4JSU - chains M and b of the 32 polymer chains in the assembly; structure by X-ray diffraction, 2.90 A resolution.

== Chain M ==
Molecule: Proteasome subunit beta type-7
Organism: Saccharomyces cerevisiae
Notes: EC 3.4.25.1
UniProt: P30657 (PSB7_YEAST); residues 1-233 here correspond to UniProt positions 34-266 (UniProt number = residue number + 33)
Amino-acid sequence (233 residues; numbered 1 to 233; the number before each row is that of its first residue):
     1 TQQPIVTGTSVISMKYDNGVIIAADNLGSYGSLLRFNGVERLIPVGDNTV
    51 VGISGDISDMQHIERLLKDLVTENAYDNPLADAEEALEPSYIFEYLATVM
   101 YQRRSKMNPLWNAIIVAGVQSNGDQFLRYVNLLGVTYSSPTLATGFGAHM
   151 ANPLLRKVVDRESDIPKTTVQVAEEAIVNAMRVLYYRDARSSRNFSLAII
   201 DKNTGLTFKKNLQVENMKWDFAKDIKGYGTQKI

== Chain b ==
Molecule: Proteasome subunit beta type-1
Organism: Saccharomyces cerevisiae
Notes: EC 3.4.25.1
UniProt: P38624 (PSB1_YEAST); residues 1-196 here correspond to UniProt positions 20-215 (UniProt number = residue number + 19)
Amino-acid sequence (196 residues; row label = number of the first residue in the row):
     1 TSIMAVTFKDGVILGADSRTTTGAYIANRVTDKLTRVHDKIWCCRSGSAA
    51 DTQAIADIVQYHLELYTSQYGTPSTETAASVFKELCYENKDNLTAGIIVA
   101 GYDDKNKGEVYTIPLGGSVHKLPYAIAGSGSTFIYGYCDKNFRENMSKEE
   151 TVDFIKHSLSQAIKWDGSSGGVIRMVVLTAAGVERLIFYPDEYEQL
Curated features (UniProtKB/Swiss-Prot):
  - active site: Thr1 (Nucleophile)

== Chain M / chain b interface ==
Residue-residue contacts (61; chain M residue first):
  Ser32(M) - Trp165(b)
  Ser32(M) - Asp166(b)
  Ser32(M) - Gly167(b)  hydrogen bond (backbone-backbone)
  Leu33(M) - Phe133(b)  hydrophobic
  Leu33(M) - Trp165(b)
  Leu34(M) - Lys164(b)
  Leu34(M) - Trp165(b)  hydrogen bond (backbone-backbone)
  Leu34(M) - Gly167(b)
  Arg35(M) - Trp165(b)
  Phe146(M) - Ala24(b)  hydrophobic
  Phe146(M) - Tyr25(b)  hydrophobic
  Tyr185(M) - Glu194(b)  hydrogen bond
  Tyr186(M) - Ile26(b)
  Tyr186(M) - Arg29(b)
  Arg187(M) - Ala24(b)
  Arg187(M) - Tyr25(b)
  Arg187(M) - Ile26(b)  hydrogen bond (backbone-backbone)
  Arg187(M) - Ala27(b)  hydrogen bond (side chain-backbone)
  Arg187(M) - Arg29(b)
  Asp188(M) - Ala24(b)
  Asp188(M) - Ile26(b)
  Ala189(M) - Arg19(b)
  Ala189(M) - Thr21(b)
  Ala189(M) - Ala24(b)  hydrogen bond (backbone-backbone)
  Ala189(M) - Ile26(b)
  Ala189(M) - Gly167(b)
  Arg193(M) - Asp191(b)  salt bridge
  Arg193(M) - Glu194(b)  salt bridge
  Lys218(M) - Arg29(b)  hydrogen bond (backbone-side chain)
  Trp219(M) - Arg29(b)
  Trp219(M) - Gly171(b)
  Trp219(M) - Val172(b)  hydrophobic
  Trp219(M) - Tyr189(b)
  Trp219(M) - Pro190(b)
  Asp220(M) - Tyr189(b)
  Phe221(M) - Arg29(b)
  Phe221(M) - Val30(b)  hydrophobic
  Ala222(M) - Val30(b)  hydrophobic
  Ala222(M) - Arg174(b)  hydrogen bond (backbone-side chain)
  Ala222(M) - Ile187(b)  hydrophobic
  Lys223(M) - Ile187(b)
  Lys223(M) - Tyr189(b)
  Ile225(M) - Val30(b)  hydrophobic
  Ile225(M) - Arg174(b)  hydrogen bond (backbone-side chain)
  Lys226(M) - Asp32(b)
  Lys226(M) - Arg185(b)
  Gly227(M) - Asp32(b)  hydrogen bond (backbone-side chain)
  Tyr228(M) - Thr35(b)
  Tyr228(M) - Arg45(b)
  Tyr228(M) - Gln53(b)  hydrogen bond (side chain-backbone)
  Tyr228(M) - Ala56(b)
  Tyr228(M) - Asp57(b)  hydrogen bond
  Gln231(M) - Asp32(b)
  Gln231(M) - Leu34(b)  hydrogen bond (side chain-backbone)
  Gln231(M) - Thr35(b)
  Gln231(M) - Arg36(b)  hydrogen bond (side chain-backbone)
  Gln231(M) - Trp42(b)
  Gln231(M) - Arg185(b)
  Ile233(M) - Arg36(b)
  Ile233(M) - Trp42(b)  hydrophobic
  Ile233(M) - Arg185(b)  hydrogen bond (backbone-side chain)
Other interface residues (no listed pair), chain M (26 interface residues in all): Met150, Arg190, Met217
Other interface residues (no listed pair), chain b (34 interface residues in all): Asn28, Ile163, Ser168

== Overview ==
Chain M and chain b form an interface of 26 and 34 residues respectively, with 15 hydrogen bonds and 2 salt
bridges. Polar contacts include Arg193(M)-Asp191(b), Arg193(M)-Glu194(b) and Tyr185(M)-Glu194(b). UniProt
lists active-site residue Thr1(b) on chain b.
Chain M is Proteasome subunit beta type-7 and chain b is Proteasome subunit beta type-1, both from
Saccharomyces cerevisiae; the structure, Yeast 20S proteasome in complex with the dimerized linear mimetic of
TMC-95A - yCP:3a, was determined by X-ray diffraction together with 4JSQ and 4JT0 from the same study.
